Entry 4EB6 (X-ray diffraction, 3.47 A resolution); this record covers chains B and E of the 5 polymer chains in the assembly.

Chain B:
Protein: Tubulin beta chain
From: Ovis aries
UniProt: D0VWY9 (D0VWY9_SHEEP); the author numbering skips numbers that UniProt does not, so the offset changes along the chain: 1-44 = UniProt 1-44; 47-360 = UniProt 45-358; 369-455 = UniProt 359-445
Amino-acid sequence (445 residues; each row starts with the number of its first residue; note: 10 numbers in that range are skipped by the numbering (no residue carries them; nothing is unmodelled there)):
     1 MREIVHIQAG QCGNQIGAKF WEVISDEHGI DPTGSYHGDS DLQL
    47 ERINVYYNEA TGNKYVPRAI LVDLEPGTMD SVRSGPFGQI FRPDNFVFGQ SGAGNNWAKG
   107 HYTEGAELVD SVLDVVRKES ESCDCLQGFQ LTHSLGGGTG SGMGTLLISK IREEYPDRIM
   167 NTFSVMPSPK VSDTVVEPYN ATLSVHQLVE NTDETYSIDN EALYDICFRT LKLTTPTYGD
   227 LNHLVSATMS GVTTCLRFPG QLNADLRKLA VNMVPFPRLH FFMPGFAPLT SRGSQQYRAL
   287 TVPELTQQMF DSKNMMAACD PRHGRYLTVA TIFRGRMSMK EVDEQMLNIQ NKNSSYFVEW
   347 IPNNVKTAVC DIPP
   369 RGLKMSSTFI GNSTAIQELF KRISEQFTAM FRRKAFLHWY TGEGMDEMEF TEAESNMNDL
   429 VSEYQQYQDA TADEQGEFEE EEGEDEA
Disordered / not traced: 443-455
Small-molecule neighbours:
  - GDP (guanosine-5'-diphosphate): G10, Q11, C12, G13, Q15, I16, D69, N101, S140, G142, G143, G144, T145, G146, V171, P173, V177, S178, E183, N206, L209, Y224, N228
  - vinblastine (VLB; (2alpha,2'beta,3beta,4alpha,5beta)-vincaleukoblastine): P175, K176, V177, D179, Y210, T220, T221, P222, T223, Y224

Chain E:
Protein: Stathmin-4
From: Rattus norvegicus
UniProt: P63043 (STMN4_RAT); residues 5-145 here correspond to UniProt positions 49-189 (UniProt number = residue number + 44)
Amino-acid sequence (142 residues; numbered 4 to 145; the number before each row is that of its first residue):
     4 ADMEVIELNK ATSGQSWEVI LKPPSFDGVP EFNASLPRRR DPSLEEIQKK LEAAEERRKY
    64 QEAELLKHLA EKREHEREVI QKAIEENNNF IKMAKEKLAQ KMESNKENRE AHLAAMLERL
   124 QEKDKHAEEV RKNKELKEEA SR
Disordered / not traced: 35-40, 142-145
Differences from the reference sequence: expression tag (4); engineered mutation A14 (Cys58 in P63043), W20 (Phe64 in P63043)
UniProt features mapped onto this chain:
  - modified residue: S46 (Phosphoserine)

Chain B / chain E interface:
Contacting residue pairs (25):
  H107(B) - E79(E)  salt bridge
  Y108(B) - E79(E)
  Y108(B) - V82(E)  hydrophobic
  Y108(B) - I83(E)
  A112(B) - I83(E)  hydrophobic
  L152(B) - E79(E)
  S155(B) - L72(E)
  S155(B) - R76(E)  hydrogen bond (backbone-side chain)
  K156(B) - R76(E)
  K156(B) - R80(E)
  R158(B) - L72(E)
  E159(B) - L69(E)
  E159(B) - L72(E)
  E159(B) - A73(E)
  E159(B) - R76(E)  salt bridge
  P162(B) - E65(E)
  P162(B) - L68(E)  hydrophobic
  P162(B) - L69(E)  hydrophobic
  D163(B) - E65(E)
  Q193(B) - E79(E)
  G410(B) - E89(E)
  E411(B) - A86(E)
  G412(B) - V82(E)
  G412(B) - K85(E)
  G412(B) - A86(E)
Also at the interface, not in a pair above, chain B (19 interface residues in all): T109, N197, M413, D414, E417
Also at the interface, not in a pair above, chain E (14 interface residues in all): K75

Overview:
19 residues of chain B face 14 of chain E across their interface; the contacts include 1 hydrogen bond and 2
salt bridges. Polar contacts include H107(B)-E79(E), E159(B)-R76(E) and S155(B)-R76(E). Bound to chain B: GDP
and vinblastine.
Chain B is Tubulin beta chain (Ovis aries) and chain E is Stathmin-4 (Rattus norvegicus); the structure,
Tubulin-Vinblastine: Stathmin-like complex, was determined by X-ray diffraction (same publication as 3UT5).
